PDB entry 8RV5 | X-ray diffraction, 2.05 A resolution | chains A and B

# Chain A
Molecule: 2'-O-methyltransferase nsp16
Organism: Severe acute respiratory syndrome coronavirus 2
Notes: EC 2.1.1.57
UniProt: P0DTD1 (R1AB_SARS2); residues 1-298 here correspond to UniProt positions 6799-7096 (UniProt number = residue number + 6798)
Amino-acid sequence (302 residues; each row starts with the number of its first residue; numbers below 1 keep their minus sign (Gly-3 is residue -3)):
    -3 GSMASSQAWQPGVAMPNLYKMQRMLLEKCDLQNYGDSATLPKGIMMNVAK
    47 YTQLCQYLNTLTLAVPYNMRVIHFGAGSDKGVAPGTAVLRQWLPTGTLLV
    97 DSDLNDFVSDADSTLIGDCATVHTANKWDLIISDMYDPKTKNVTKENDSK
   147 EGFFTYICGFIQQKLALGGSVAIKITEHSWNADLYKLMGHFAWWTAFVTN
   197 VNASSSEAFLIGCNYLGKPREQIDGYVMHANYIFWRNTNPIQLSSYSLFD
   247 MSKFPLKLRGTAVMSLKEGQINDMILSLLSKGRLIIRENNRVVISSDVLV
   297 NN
Not modelled in the structure: -3 to 1
Construct notes: expression tag (-3 to 0)
Swiss-Prot annotation at these positions:
  - active site: Lys46, Asp130, Lys170, Glu203
Residues lining bound ligands: 5'-deoxy-5'-methylthioadenosine (MTA): Gly71, Gly73, Asp99, Leu100, Asn101, Gly113, Asp114, Cys115, Asp130, Met131, Tyr132, Phe149

# Chain B
Molecule: Non-structural protein 10
Organism: Severe acute respiratory syndrome coronavirus 2
UniProt: P0DTC1 (R1A_SARS2); residues 1-139 here correspond to UniProt positions 4254-4392 (UniProt number = residue number + 4253)
Amino-acid sequence (142 residues; numbered -2 to 139; the number before each row is that of its first residue; numbers below 1 keep their minus sign (Gly-2 is residue -2)):
    -2 GSMAGNATEVPANSTVLSFCAFAVDAAKAYKDYLASGGQPITNCVKMLCT
    48 HTGTGQAITVTPEANMDQESFGGASCCLYCRCHIDHPNPKGFCDLKGKYV
    98 QIPTTCANDPVGFTLKNTVCTVCGMWKGYGCSCDQLREPMLQ
Not modelled in the structure: -2 to 16, 133-139
Construct notes: expression tag (-2 to 0)
Bound ions: Zn2+ site 1: Cys74, Cys77, His83, Cys90; Zn2+ site 2: Cys117, Cys120, Cys128, Cys130

# How chain A and chain B interact
Contacting residue pairs (43):
  Lys38(A) - Lys43(B)  hydrogen bond (backbone-side chain)
  Gly39(A) - Lys43(B)
  Ile40(A) - Lys43(B)
  Ile40(A) - Met44(B)
  Ile40(A) - Leu45(B)  hydrophobic
  Met41(A) - Cys41(B)
  Met41(A) - Val42(B)  hydrophobic
  Val44(A) - Val42(B)  hydrophobic
  Val44(A) - Lys43(B)
  Thr48(A) - Leu45(B)
  Lys76(A) - Asn40(B)
  Val78(A) - Asn40(B)
  Val78(A) - Val42(B)  hydrophobic
  Val78(A) - Arg78(B)
  Pro80(A) - Val42(B)  hydrophobic
  Ala83(A) - Val42(B)  hydrophobic
  Ala83(A) - Met44(B)
  Ala83(A) - Tyr96(B)  hydrogen bond (backbone-side chain)
  Val84(A) - Met44(B)
  Arg86(A) - Gly94(B)  hydrogen bond (side chain-backbone)
  Arg86(A) - Tyr96(B)
  Gln87(A) - Met44(B)
  Gln87(A) - Leu45(B)  hydrogen bond (side chain-backbone)
  Gln87(A) - Thr58(B)
  Gln87(A) - Pro59(B)
  Gln87(A) - Tyr96(B)  hydrogen bond (backbone-side chain)
  Thr91(A) - Val57(B)
  Val104(A) - Cys77(B)
  Val104(A) - Arg78(B)
  Ser105(A) - Ala71(B)
  Ser105(A) - Lys93(B)  hydrogen bond (backbone-side chain)
  Asp106(A) - Gly69(B)
  Asp106(A) - Gly70(B)  hydrogen bond (side chain-backbone)
  Asp106(A) - Ala71(B)  hydrogen bond (side chain-backbone)
  Asp106(A) - Lys93(B)
  Asp106(A) - Gly94(B)  hydrogen bond (side chain-backbone)
  Asp106(A) - Lys95(B)
  Ala107(A) - Lys93(B)
  Leu244(A) - Leu45(B)  hydrophobic
  Met247(A) - Leu45(B)
  Met247(A) - Cys46(B)
  Met247(A) - Thr47(B)
  Ser248(A) - Thr47(B)
Other interface residues (no listed pair), chain A (23 interface residues in all): Pro37, Ala45
Other interface residues (no listed pair), chain B (23 interface residues in all): Ser72, His80, Leu92

# In short
Chain A and chain B each contribute 23 residues to their interface, with 9 hydrogen bonds. Among the polar
pairs are Lys38(A)-Lys43(B), Ala83(A)-Tyr96(B) and Arg86(A)-Gly94(B). Bound to chain A:
5'-deoxy-5'-methylthioadenosine. From UniProt: 4 active-site residues on chain A.
Here chain A is 2'-O-methyltransferase nsp16 and chain B is Non-structural protein 10, both from Severe acute
respiratory syndrome coronavirus 2. Entry 8RV5 (SARS-CoV-2 nsp16-nsp10 in complex with SAM derivative
inhibitor 1) was determined by X-ray diffraction (same publication as 8RV4, 8RV6, 8RV7, 8RV8, 8RV9, 8RVA and 4
further entries).
